Entry 7KAU (electron microscopy, 4.00 A resolution); this record covers chains A and D of the 7 polymer chains in the assembly.

[Chain A]
Molecule: Protein transport protein SEC61
From: Saccharomyces cerevisiae BY4741
Notes: engineered mutation(s): M90L/T185I/M294I/M450L
UniProtKB: P32915 (SC61A_YEAST); residue numbers follow UniProt; this construct covers 1-480
Amino-acid sequence (480 residues; numbered 1 to 480; the number before each row is that of its first residue):
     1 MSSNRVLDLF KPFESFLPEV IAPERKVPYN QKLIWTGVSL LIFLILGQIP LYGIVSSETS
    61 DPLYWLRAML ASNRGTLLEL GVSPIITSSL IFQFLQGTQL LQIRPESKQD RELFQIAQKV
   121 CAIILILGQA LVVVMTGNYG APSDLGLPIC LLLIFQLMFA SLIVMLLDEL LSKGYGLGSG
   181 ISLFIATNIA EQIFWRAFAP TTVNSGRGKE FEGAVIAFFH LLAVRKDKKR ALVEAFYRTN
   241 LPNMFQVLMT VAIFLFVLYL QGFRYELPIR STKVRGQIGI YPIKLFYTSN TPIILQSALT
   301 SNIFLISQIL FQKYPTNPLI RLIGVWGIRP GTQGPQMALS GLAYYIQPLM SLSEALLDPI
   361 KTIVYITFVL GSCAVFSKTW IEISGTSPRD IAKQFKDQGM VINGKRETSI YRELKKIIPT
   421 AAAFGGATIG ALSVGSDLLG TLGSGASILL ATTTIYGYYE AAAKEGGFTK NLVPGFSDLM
Disordered / not traced: 1-11, 56-61, 143-146, 329-335, 469-480
Differences from the reference sequence: variant Leu90 (Met in P32915), Ile185 (Thr in P32915), Ile294 (Met in P32915), Leu450 (Met in P32915)
Swiss-Prot annotation at these positions:
  - mutagenesis: Lys273 (K273P/G: Severe growth defect), Arg275 (R275D/G/P/Q/Y: Severe growth defect; R275E/F/V: Severe growth defect; lowers SRP-dependent and SRP-independent translocation), Gly276 (G276P: Severe growth defect), Lys405 (K405D/E/P: Severe growth defect), Arg406 (R406D: Severe growth defect; lowers SRP-dependent translocation; R406E: Severe growth defect; lowers SRP-dependent and SRP-independent translocation; R406H/W: Severe growth defect)

[Chain D]
Molecule: Protein translocation protein SEC63
From: Saccharomyces cerevisiae BY4741
Notes: engineered mutation(s): E440R/F481S/del(441-447)
UniProtKB: P14906 (SEC63_YEAST); aligned to UniProt positions 2-663 over residues 2-663
Amino-acid sequence (676 residues; each row starts with the number of its first residue; note: 8 numbers in that range are skipped by the numbering (no residue carries them; nothing is unmodelled there); numbers below 1 keep their minus sign (Gly-13 is residue -13)):
   -13 GGSGGSGGSG GSGGSPTNYE YDEASETWPS FILTGLLMVV GPMTLLQIYQ IFFGANAEDG
    47 NSGKSKEFNE EVFKNLNEEY TSDEIKQFRR KFDKNSNKKS KIWSRRNIII IVGWILVAIL
   107 LQRINSNDAI KDAATKLFDP YEILGISTSA SDRDIKSAYR KLSVKFHPDK LAKGLTPDEK
   167 SVMEETYVQI TKAYESLTDE LVRQNYLKYG HPDGPQSTSH GIALPRFLVD GSASPLLVVC
   227 YVALLGLILP YFVSRWWART QSYTKKGIHN VTASNFVSNL VNYKPSEIVT TDLILHWLSF
   287 AHEFKQFFPD LQPTDFEKLL QDHINRRDSG KLNNAKFRIV AKCHSLLHGL LDIACGFRNL
   347 DIALGAINTF KCIVQAVPLT PNCQILQLPN VDKEHFITKT GDIHTLGKLF TLEDAKIGEV
   407 LGIKDQAKLN ETLRVASHIP NLKIIKADFL VPGR
   449 PYISLKVLVR SAKQPLIPTS LIPEENLTEP QDSESQRDPF AMMSKQPLVP YSFAPFFPTK
   509 RRGSWCCLVS SQKDGKILQT PIIIEKLSYK NLNDDKDFFD KRIKMDLTKH EKFDINDWEI
   569 GTIKIPLGQP APETVGDFFF RVIVKSTDYF TTDLDITMNM KVRDSPAVEQ VEVYSEEDDE
   629 YSTDDDETES DDESDASDYT DIDTDTEAED DESPEGENLY FQ
Disordered / not traced: -13 to 2, 37-53, 79-92, 116-201, 613-670
Differences from the reference sequence: expression tag (-13 to 1, 664-670); conflict Arg440 (Thr448 in P14906), Ser481 (Phe in P14906)
Swiss-Prot annotation at these positions:
  - modified residue: Ser512 (Phosphoserine)

[Chain A / chain D interface]
Pairs across the interface (20; chain A residue first):
  Gln31(A) - Trp243(D)
  Gln31(A) - Thr246(D)
  Ile34(A) - Trp242(D)  hydrophobic
  Trp35(A) - Trp243(D)
  Pro200(A) - Phe17(D)  hydrophobic
  Pro200(A) - Ala209(D)
  Thr201(A) - Tyr5(D)
  Thr201(A) - Gly207(D)
  Thr202(A) - His206(D)
  Thr202(A) - Gly207(D)  hydrogen bond (side chain-backbone)
  Thr202(A) - Ile208(D)
  Asn204(A) - Ser203(D)
  Asn204(A) - Thr204(D)
  Asn204(A) - Ser205(D)  hydrogen bond (backbone-backbone)
  Lys209(A) - Thr13(D)
  Ile216(A) - Thr20(D)
  Phe219(A) - Thr20(D)
  Phe219(A) - Leu23(D)  hydrophobic
  His220(A) - Ser16(D)  hydrogen bond
  Gly276(A) - Gly439(D)
Interface residues without a listed pair, chain A (21 interface residues in all): Val38, Ile45, Tyr175, Phe198, Val203, Ser205, Phe211, Val215, Arg275
Interface residues without a listed pair, chain D (22 interface residues in all): Glu6, Met24, Tyr227, Val239, Gln484

[In short]
21 residues of chain A face 22 of chain D across their interface; the contacts include 3 hydrogen bonds. Among
the polar pairs are Thr202(A)-Gly207(D), His220(A)-Ser16(D) and Asn204(A)-Ser205(D). UniProt lists 5
mutagenesis sites on chain A.
Here chain A is Protein transport protein SEC61 and chain D is Protein translocation protein SEC63, both from
Saccharomyces cerevisiae BY4741. Entry 7KAU (Cryo-EM structure of the Sec complex from S. cerevisiae, Sec61
pore ring and Sec63 FN3 double ...) was determined by electron microscopy, deposited together with 7KAH, 7KAI,
7KAJ, 7KAK, 7KAL, 7KAM and 8 further entries.
